PDB entry 6BJH | X-ray diffraction, 2.58 A resolution | chains B and D of the 4 polymer chains in the assembly

[Chain B]
Protein: RNA silencing suppressor p19
Organism: Carnation Italian ringspot virus
Reference sequence: Q66104 (P19_CIRV); residue numbers follow UniProt; this construct covers 1-172
Sequence (172 residues; numbered 1 to 172; the number before each row is that of its first residue):
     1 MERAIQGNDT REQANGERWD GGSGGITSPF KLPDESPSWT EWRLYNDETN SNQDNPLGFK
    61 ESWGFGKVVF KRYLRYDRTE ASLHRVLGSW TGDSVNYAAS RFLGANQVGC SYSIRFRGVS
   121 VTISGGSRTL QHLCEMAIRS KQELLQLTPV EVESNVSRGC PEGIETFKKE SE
Unresolved in the structure: 1-2, 51-53, 150-172
Differences from the reference sequence: engineered mutation Ser111 (Thr in Q66104)
Curated features (UniProtKB/Swiss-Prot):
  - mutagenesis: Trp39 (W39G: Complete loss of silencing suppression), Trp42 (W42G: Complete loss of silencing suppression)

[Chain D]
Molecule: 21-nt RNA strand
Sequence (21 nucleotides; each row starts with the number of its first residue):
     1 CGUACGCGGA AUACUUCGAU U

[Chain B / chain D interface]
Pairs across the interface (16; chain B residue first):
  Arg11(B) - G9(D)  hydrogen bond to the phosphate
  Arg11(B) - A10(D)  salt bridge to the phosphate
  Trp39(B) - A19(D)  stacking on the base
  Trp39(B) - U20(D)  phosphate contact
  Ser62(B) - A11(D)  phosphate contact
  Gly66(B) - G9(D)  hydrogen bond to the sugar
  Lys67(B) - G8(D)  sugar contact
  Lys67(B) - G9(D)  phosphate contact
  Val69(B) - A10(D)  sugar contact
  Lys71(B) - A11(D)  phosphate contact
  Ser113(B) - A11(D)  sugar contact
  Arg115(B) - U12(D)  salt bridge to the phosphate
  Arg115(B) - A13(D)  salt bridge to the phosphate
  Ser120(B) - A11(D)  hydrogen bond to the sugar
  Ser120(B) - U12(D)  sugar contact
  Thr122(B) - A11(D)  sugar contact
Other interface residues (no listed pair), chain B (13 interface residues in all): Ser111, Gly118

[In short]
13 residues of chain B and 8 residues of chain D are in contact, with 3 hydrogen bonds, 3 salt bridges and 1
aromatic stacking contact. Among the polar pairs are Gly66(B)-G9(D), Ser120(B)-A11(D) and Arg11(B)-G9(D).
Curated annotation (UniProt) lists 2 mutagenesis sites on chain B.
Here chain B is RNA silencing suppressor p19 (Carnation Italian ringspot virus) and chain D is a 21-nt RNA
strand. Entry 6BJH (CIRV p19 mutant T111S in complex with siRNA) was determined by X-ray diffraction,
deposited together with 6BJG and 6BJV.
